1PHA - chain A; structure by X-ray diffraction, 1.63 A resolution.

Chain A:
Name: Cytochrome P450-cam
Organism: Pseudomonas putida
Notes: EC 1.14.15.1
UniProtKB: P00183 (CPXA_PSEPU); residues 1-414 here = UniProt positions 1-414
Sequence (414 residues; row label = number of the first residue in the row):
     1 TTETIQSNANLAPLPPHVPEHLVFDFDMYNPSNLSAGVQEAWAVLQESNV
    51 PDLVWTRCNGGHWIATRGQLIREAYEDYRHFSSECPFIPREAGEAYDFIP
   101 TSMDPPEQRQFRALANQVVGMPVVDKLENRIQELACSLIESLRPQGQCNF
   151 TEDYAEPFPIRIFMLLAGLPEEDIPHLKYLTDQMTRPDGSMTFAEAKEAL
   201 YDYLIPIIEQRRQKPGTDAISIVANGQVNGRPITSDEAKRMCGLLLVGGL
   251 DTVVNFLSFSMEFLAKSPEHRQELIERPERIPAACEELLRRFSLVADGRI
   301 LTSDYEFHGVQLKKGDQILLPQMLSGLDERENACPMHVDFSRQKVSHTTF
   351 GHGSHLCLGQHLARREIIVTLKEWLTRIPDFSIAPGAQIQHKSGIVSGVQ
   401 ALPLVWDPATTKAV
Disordered / not traced: 1-9
Bound ions: heme Fe: Cys357 (together with PFZ)
Small-molecule neighbours:
  - heme (HEM): Tyr75, Pro100, Thr101, Gln108, Arg112, Val119, Phe163, Leu244, Leu245, Gly248, Gly249, Thr252, Val253, Phe256, Leu294, Val295, Asp297, Arg299, Gln322, Thr349, Phe350, Gly351, Ser354, His355, Leu356, Cys357, Leu358, Gly359, Leu362, Ala363
  - PFZ (1-(N-imidazolyl)-2-hydroxy-2-(2,3-dichlorophenyl)octane): Phe87, Ala92, Tyr96, Phe98, Thr101, Met184, Thr185, Leu244, Val247, Gly248, Thr252, Val295, Ala296, Asp297, Gln322, Cys357, Ile395, Val396

In short:
Chain A binds heme and compound PFZ.
Chain A is Cytochrome P450-cam (Pseudomonas putida); the structure, Inhibitor-induced conformational change in
cytochrome P450-cam, was determined by X-ray diffraction together with 1PHB from the same study.
